Entry 1WEK (X-ray diffraction, 2.20 A resolution); this record covers chains D and E of the 6 polymer chains in the assembly.

== Chain D (and E) ==
Name: hypothetical protein TT1465
Organism: Thermus thermophilus
Notes: chain E of this document is another copy of the same molecule, construct and numbering; everything in this record applies to it too
Reference sequence: Q5SHT6 (Q5SHT6_THET8); residues 1-217 here = UniProt positions 1-217
Sequence (217 residues; row label = number of the first residue in the row):
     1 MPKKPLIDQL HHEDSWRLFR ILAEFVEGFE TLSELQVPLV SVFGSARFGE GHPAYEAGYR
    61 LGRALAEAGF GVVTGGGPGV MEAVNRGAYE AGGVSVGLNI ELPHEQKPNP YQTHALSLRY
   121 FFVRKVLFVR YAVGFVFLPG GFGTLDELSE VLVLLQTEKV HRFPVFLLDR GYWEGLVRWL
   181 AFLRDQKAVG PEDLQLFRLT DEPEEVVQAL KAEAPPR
Unresolved in the structure: 1-2, 103-107, 216-217 (chain E: 1-3, 102-107, 216-217)
Modified residues: Mse1 (selenomethionine); Mse81 (selenomethionine; parent Met)
What the authors report for this chain:
  - catalytic residues: Arg124, Thr144, Glu147 (proposed by the authors, not directly observed)

== Chain D / chain E interface ==
Contacting residue pairs (20; chain D residue first):
  Arg20(D) - Val26(E)
  Arg20(D) - Glu27(E)  salt bridge
  Arg20(D) - Glu30(E)  salt bridge
  Leu22(D) - Phe19(E)  hydrophobic
  Leu22(D) - Leu22(E)  hydrophobic
  Ala23(D) - Ala23(E)  hydrophobic
  Val26(D) - Phe19(E)
  Val26(D) - Arg20(E)
  Glu27(D) - Arg20(E)
  Glu27(D) - Ala23(E)
  Glu27(D) - Glu24(E)
  Glu27(D) - Glu27(E)
  Glu30(D) - Arg20(E)  salt bridge
  Glu30(D) - Arg119(E)  salt bridge
  Thr31(D) - Arg20(E)
  Glu34(D) - Arg119(E)  salt bridge
  Ala115(D) - Ser117(E)
  Ser117(D) - Glu27(E)
  Arg119(D) - Glu30(E)  salt bridge
  Arg119(D) - Glu34(E)  salt bridge
Also at the interface, not in a pair above, chain D (13 interface residues in all): Phe19, Glu24
Also at the interface, not in a pair above, chain E (12 interface residues in all): Thr31

== In short ==
13 residues of chain D and 12 residues of chain E are in contact; the contacts include 7 salt bridges. Polar
pairs include Arg20(D)-Glu27(E), Arg20(D)-Glu30(E) and Glu30(D)-Arg119(E). From the paper: catalytic residues
Arg124(D), Thr144(D) and Glu147(D).
Both chains are hypothetical protein TT1465 (Thermus thermophilus). Entry 1WEK (Crystal structure of the
conserved hypothetical protein TT1465 from Thermus thermophilus HB8) was determined by X-ray diffraction
together with 1WEH from the same study.
